PDB entry 7EO2 | electron microscopy, 2.89 A resolution | chains A and B of the 5 polymer chains in the assembly

Chain A:
Protein: Sphingosine 1-phosphate receptor 1
Source organism: Homo sapiens
UniProtKB: P21453 (S1PR1_HUMAN); residue numbers follow UniProt; this construct covers 1-339
Amino-acid sequence (339 residues; each row starts with the number of its first residue):
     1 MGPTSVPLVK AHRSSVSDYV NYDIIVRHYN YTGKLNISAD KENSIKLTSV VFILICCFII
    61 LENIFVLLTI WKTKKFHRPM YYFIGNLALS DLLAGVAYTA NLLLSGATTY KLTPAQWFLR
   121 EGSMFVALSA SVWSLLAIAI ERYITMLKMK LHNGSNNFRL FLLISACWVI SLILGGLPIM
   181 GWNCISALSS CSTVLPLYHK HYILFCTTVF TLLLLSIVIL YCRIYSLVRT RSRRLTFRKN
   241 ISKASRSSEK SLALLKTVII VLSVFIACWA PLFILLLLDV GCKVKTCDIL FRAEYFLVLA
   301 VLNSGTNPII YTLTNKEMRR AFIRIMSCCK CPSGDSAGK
Not modelled in the structure: 1-19, 36-45, 153-156, 238-249, 326-339
Differences from the reference sequence: conflict Trp133 (Phe in P21453)
Disulfide bonds: Cys184-Cys191, Cys282-Cys287
Ligand contacts: FTY720p (J89; (2S)-2-azanyl-4-(4-octylphenyl)-2-[[oxidanyl-bis(oxidanylidene)-$l6-phosphanyl]oxymethyl]butan-1-ol): Tyr29, Lys34, Asn101, Ser105, Gly106, Thr109, Trp117, Arg120, Glu121, Met124, Phe125, Leu128, Ser129, Leu195, Cys206, Val209, Phe210, Leu272, Leu276, Glu294, Leu297

Chain B:
Protein: Guanine nucleotide-binding protein G(i) subunit alpha-1
Source organism: Homo sapiens
UniProtKB: P63096 (GNAI1_HUMAN); residues 1-354 here = UniProt positions 1-354
Amino-acid sequence (354 residues; row label = number of the first residue in the row):
     1 MGCTLSAEDK AAVERSKMID RNLREDGEKA AREVKLLLLG AGESGKSTIV KQMKIIHEAG
    61 YSEEECKQYK AVVYSNTIQS IIAIIRAMGR LKIDFGDSAR ADDARQLFVL AGAAEEGFMT
   121 AELAGVIKRL WKDSGVQACF NRSREYQLND SAAYYLNDLD RIAQPNYIPT QQDVLRTRVK
   181 TTGIVETHFT FKDLHFKMFD VGAQRSERKK WIHCFEGVTA IIFCVALSDY DLVLAEDEEM
   241 NRMHESMKLF DSICNNKWFT DTSIILFLNK KDLFEEKIKK SPLTICYPEY AGSNTYEEAA
   301 AYIQCQFEDL NKRKDTKEIY THFTCSTDTK NVQFVFDAVT DVIIKNNLKD CGLF
Not modelled in the structure: 1-3, 56-181, 236-239, 354
Differences from the reference sequence: conflict Ala203 (Gly in P63096), Ser326 (Ala in P63096)
Curated features (UniProtKB/Swiss-Prot):
  - region: Lys35 to Thr48 (G1 motif), Asp173 to Thr181 (G2 motif), Phe196 to Gly202, Gln204, Arg205 (G3 motif), Ile265 to Asp272 (G4 motif), Thr324, Cys325, Thr327 to Thr329 (G5 motif)
  - binding site (GTP): Glu43 to Thr48, Ser151, Leu175 to Thr181, Asp200 to Gly202, Gln204, Asn269 to Asp272
  - binding site (Mg(2+)): Ser47, Thr181
  - modified residue: Arg178 (ADP-ribosylarginine), Gln204 (Deamidated glutamine), Cys351 (ADP-ribosylcysteine)
  - lipidation: Gly2 (N-myristoyl glycine), Cys3 (S-palmitoyl cysteine)
  - natural variant: Gly40 (G40C: In NEDHISB; G40R: In NEDHISB), Gly45 (G45D: In NEDHISB), Thr48 (T48I: In NEDHISB; T48K: In NEDHISB), Gln52 (Q52P: In NEDHISB), Ser75 (deletion: In NEDHISB; uncertain significance), Gln172 (deletion: In NEDHISB), Asp173 (D173V: In NEDHISB), Glu186 to Phe189 (deletion: In NEDHISB; uncertain significance), Cys224 (C224Y: In NEDHISB), Lys270 (K270N: In NEDHISB; K270R: In NEDHISB), Asp272 (D272G: In NEDHISB), Val332 (V332E: In NEDHISB; uncertain significance)
  - mutagenesis: Gly42 (G42R: Abolishes switch to an activated conformation and dissociation from beta and gamma subunits upon GTP binding. Abolishes interaction with RGS family members), Glu116 (E116L: Enhances interaction (inactive GDP-bound) with RGS14), Gln147 (Q147L: Enhances interaction (inactive GDP-bound) with RGS14), Glu245 (E245L: Enhances interaction (inactive GDP-bound) with RGS14)

Interface between chain A and chain B:
Pairs across the interface (16; chain A residue first):
  Arg78(A) - Asp350(B)  salt bridge
  Arg142(A) - Cys351(B)  hydrogen bond (side chain-backbone)
  Met146(A) - Asn347(B)
  Met146(A) - Leu348(B)  hydrophobic
  Leu151(A) - Asn347(B)
  Ile224(A) - Leu353(B)  hydrophobic
  Arg231(A) - Ile344(B)
  Ser232(A) - Ile344(B)
  Leu235(A) - Asp337(B)
  Leu235(A) - Asp341(B)
  Thr236(A) - Asp337(B)
  Phe237(A) - Tyr320(B)  hydrophobic
  Phe237(A) - Phe334(B)  hydrophobic
  Phe237(A) - Asp341(B)
  Leu254(A) - Leu353(B)
  Asn315(A) - Gly352(B)
Also at the interface, not in a pair above, chain A (17 interface residues in all): Met80, Thr145, Lys150, His152, Val228
Also at the interface, not in a pair above, chain B (14 interface residues in all): Ala31, Thr340, Ile343

Overview:
Chain A and chain B form an interface of 17 and 14 residues respectively, with 1 hydrogen bond and 1 salt
bridge. Polar pairs include Arg78(A)-Asp350(B) and Arg142(A)-Cys351(B). Ligands of chain A: FTY720p.
Chain A is Sphingosine 1-phosphate receptor 1 and chain B is Guanine nucleotide-binding protein G(i) subunit
alpha-1, both from Homo sapiens; the structure, Cryo-EM of Sphingosine 1-phosphate receptor 1 / Gi complex
bound to FTY720p, was determined by electron microscopy, deposited together with 7EO4 and 7WF7.
